2HY7 - chain A; structure by X-ray diffraction, 1.90 A resolution.

# Chain A
Protein: Glucuronosyltransferase GumK
Organism: Xanthomonas campestris
Notes: EC 2.4.1.17
Reference sequence: Q8GCH2 (Q8GCH2_XANCP); residues 1-400 here = UniProt positions 1-400
Sequence (406 residues; each row starts with the number of its first residue):
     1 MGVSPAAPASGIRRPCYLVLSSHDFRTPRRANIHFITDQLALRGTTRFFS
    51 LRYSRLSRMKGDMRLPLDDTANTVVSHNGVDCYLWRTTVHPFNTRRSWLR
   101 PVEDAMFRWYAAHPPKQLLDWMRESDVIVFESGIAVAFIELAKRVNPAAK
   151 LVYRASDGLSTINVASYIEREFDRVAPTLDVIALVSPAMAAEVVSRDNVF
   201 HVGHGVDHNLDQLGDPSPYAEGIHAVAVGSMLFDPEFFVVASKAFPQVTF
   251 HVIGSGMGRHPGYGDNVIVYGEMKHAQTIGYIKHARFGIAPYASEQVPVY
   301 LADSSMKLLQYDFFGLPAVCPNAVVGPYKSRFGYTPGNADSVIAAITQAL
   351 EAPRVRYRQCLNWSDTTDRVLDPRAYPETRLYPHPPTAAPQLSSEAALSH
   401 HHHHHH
Not modelled in the structure: 1-12, 386-406
Differences from the reference sequence: expression tag (401-406)
UniProt features mapped onto this chain:
  - active site: Asp-157 (Proton acceptor)
  - binding site (UDP-alpha-D-glucuronate): Ser-230, Met-231, Glu-272, Met-273, Tyr-292, Met-306 to Gln-310
What the authors report for this chain:
  - catalytic residues: Asp-157
  - mutagenesis - E192A, D207A, M231A, D234A: unchanged catalytic activity
  - mutagenesis - D157E, D157N: abolished catalytic activity
  - mutagenesis - E272A, E272D, Y292A, K307A, Q310A: decreased catalytic activity on UDP-GlcA
  - mutagenesis - D157A: abolished catalytic activity on UDP-GlcA
  - mutagenesis - Q310A: decreased binding to UDP-GlcA

# In short
From UniProt: active-site residue Asp-157 and 10 UDP-alpha-D-glucuronate-binding residues. The paper reports
the catalytic residue Asp-157; E272A, E272D and Y292A, among others, reduce catalytic activity on UDP-GlcA; 12
substitutions were tested in all.
Chain A is Glucuronosyltransferase GumK (Xanthomonas campestris); the structure, Crystal Structure of GumK, a
beta-glucuronosyltransferase from Xanthomonas campestris, was determined by X-ray diffraction (same
publication as 3CUY, 3CV3 and 2Q6V).
